PDB entry 6S6U | electron microscopy, 3.50 A resolution | chains A and D of the 10 polymer chains in the assembly

# Chain A (and D)
Protein: Glutamate synthase [NADPH] large chain
Organism: Azospirillum brasilense
Notes: EC 1.4.1.13; chain D of this document is another copy of the same molecule, construct and numbering; everything in this record applies to it too
UniProt: Q05755 (GLTB_AZOBR); residues -35 to 1479 here correspond to UniProt positions 1-1515 (UniProt number = residue number + 36)
Amino-acid sequence (1515 residues; row label = number of the first residue in the row; numbers below 1 keep their minus sign (Met-35 is residue -35)):
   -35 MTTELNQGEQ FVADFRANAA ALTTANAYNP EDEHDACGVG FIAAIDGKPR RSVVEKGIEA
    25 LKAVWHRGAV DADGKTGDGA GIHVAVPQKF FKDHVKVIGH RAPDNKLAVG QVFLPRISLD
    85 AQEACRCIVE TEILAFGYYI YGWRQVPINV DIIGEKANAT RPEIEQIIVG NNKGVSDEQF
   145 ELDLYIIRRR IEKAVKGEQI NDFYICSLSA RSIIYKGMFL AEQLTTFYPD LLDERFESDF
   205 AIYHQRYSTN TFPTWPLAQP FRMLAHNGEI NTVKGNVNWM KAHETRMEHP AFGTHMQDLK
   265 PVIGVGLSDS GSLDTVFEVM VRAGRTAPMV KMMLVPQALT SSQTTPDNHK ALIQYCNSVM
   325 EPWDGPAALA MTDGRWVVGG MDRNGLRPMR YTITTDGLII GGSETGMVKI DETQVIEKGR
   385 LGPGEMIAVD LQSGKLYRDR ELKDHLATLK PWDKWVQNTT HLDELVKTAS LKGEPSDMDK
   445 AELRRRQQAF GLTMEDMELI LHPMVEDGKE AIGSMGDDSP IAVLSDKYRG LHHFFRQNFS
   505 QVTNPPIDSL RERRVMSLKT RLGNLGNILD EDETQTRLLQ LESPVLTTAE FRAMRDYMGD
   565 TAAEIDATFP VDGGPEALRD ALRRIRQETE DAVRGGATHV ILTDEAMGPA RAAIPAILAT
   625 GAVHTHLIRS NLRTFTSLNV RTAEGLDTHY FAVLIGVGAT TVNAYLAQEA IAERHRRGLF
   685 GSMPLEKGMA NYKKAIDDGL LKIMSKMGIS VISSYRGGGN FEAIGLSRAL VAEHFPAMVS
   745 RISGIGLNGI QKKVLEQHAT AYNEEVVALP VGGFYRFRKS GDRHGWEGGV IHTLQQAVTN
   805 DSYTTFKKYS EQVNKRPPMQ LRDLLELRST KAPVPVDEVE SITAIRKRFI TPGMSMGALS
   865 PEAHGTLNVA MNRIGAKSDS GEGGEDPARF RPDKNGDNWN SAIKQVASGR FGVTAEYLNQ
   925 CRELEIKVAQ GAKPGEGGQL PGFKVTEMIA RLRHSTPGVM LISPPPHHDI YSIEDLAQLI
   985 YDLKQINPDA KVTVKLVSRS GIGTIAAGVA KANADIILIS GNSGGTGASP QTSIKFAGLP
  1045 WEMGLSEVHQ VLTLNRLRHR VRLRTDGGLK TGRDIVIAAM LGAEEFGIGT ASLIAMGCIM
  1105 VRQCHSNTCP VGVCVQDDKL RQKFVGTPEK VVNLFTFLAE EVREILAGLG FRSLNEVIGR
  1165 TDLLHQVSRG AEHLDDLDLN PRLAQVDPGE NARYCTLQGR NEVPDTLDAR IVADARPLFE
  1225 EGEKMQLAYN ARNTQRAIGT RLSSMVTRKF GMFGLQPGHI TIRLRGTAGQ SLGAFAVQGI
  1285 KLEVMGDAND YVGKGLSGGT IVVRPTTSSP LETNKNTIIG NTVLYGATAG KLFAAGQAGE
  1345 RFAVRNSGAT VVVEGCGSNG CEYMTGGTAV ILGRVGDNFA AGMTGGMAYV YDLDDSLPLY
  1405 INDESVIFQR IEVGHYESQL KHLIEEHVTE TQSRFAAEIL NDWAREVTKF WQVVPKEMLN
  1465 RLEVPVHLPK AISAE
Unresolved in the structure: -35 to 0, 1473-1479
Metal / ion sites: 3Fe-4S cluster Fe: Cys1102, Cys1108, Cys1113
Residues lining bound ligands:
  - 3Fe-4S cluster (F3S): Met479, Cys1102, Ile1103, Met1104, Val1105, Arg1106, Gln1107, Cys1108, Cys1113, Val1115, Val1117, Cys1118
  - FMN (flavin mononucleotide): Met479, Pro856, Gly857, Met858, Ser859, Ala862, Leu863, Glu886, Gln909, Lys931, Gln934, Lys999, Ser1024, Ser1027, Gly1028, Gly1029, Thr1030, Gly1031, Asp1070, Gly1071, Gly1072, Leu1073, Ile1092, Gly1093, Thr1094, Ala1095, Leu1097, Cys1118

# Chain A / chain D interface
Residue-residue contacts - 45 pairs, chain A then chain D:
  Ile62(A) - Gln1170(D)
  Ile62(A) - Val1171(D)
  Ile62(A) - Ser1172(D)  hydrogen bond (backbone-backbone)
  Arg80(A) - Leu1058(D)
  Ile81(A) - Phe216(D)  hydrophobic
  Ile81(A) - Leu1058(D)
  Leu83(A) - Gln1054(D)
  Leu83(A) - Val1055(D)  hydrophobic
  Glu87(A) - Arg732(D)  salt bridge
  Glu87(A) - Ser744(D)
  Glu87(A) - Arg745(D)
  Arg90(A) - Asn1184(D)
  Cys91(A) - Arg732(D)
  Glu94(A) - Arg732(D)  salt bridge
  Glu94(A) - Ser747(D)
  Glu94(A) - Asp1182(D)
  Thr95(A) - Ala733(D)
  Gln109(A) - Ala1188(D)
  Gln109(A) - Gln1189(D)  hydrogen bond (side chain-backbone)
  Val114(A) - Asp1191(D)
  Glu129(A) - Asn1184(D)
  Lys160(A) - Gln163(D)
  Gln163(A) - Lys160(D)
  Gln163(A) - Val269(D)
  Asn165(A) - Asn165(D)
  Val269(A) - Gln163(D)
  Arg732(A) - Glu87(D)  salt bridge
  Arg732(A) - Cys91(D)
  Arg732(A) - Glu94(D)  salt bridge
  Ala733(A) - Thr95(D)
  Ser744(A) - Glu87(D)
  Arg745(A) - Glu87(D)
  Ser747(A) - Glu94(D)
  Gln1054(A) - Leu83(D)
  Val1055(A) - Leu83(D)  hydrophobic
  Leu1058(A) - Arg80(D)
  Leu1058(A) - Ile81(D)
  Gln1170(A) - Ile62(D)
  Val1171(A) - Ile62(D)
  Ser1172(A) - Ile62(D)  hydrogen bond (backbone-backbone)
  Asn1184(A) - Gln109(D)
  Asn1184(A) - Glu129(D)
  Ala1188(A) - Gln109(D)
  Gln1189(A) - Gln109(D)  hydrogen bond (backbone-side chain)
  Asp1191(A) - Val114(D)
Also at the interface, not in a pair above, chain A (40 interface residues in all): His64, Leu98, Trp107, Phe216, Ala736, Val743, Asp1182, Pro1185, Leu1187
Also at the interface, not in a pair above, chain D (39 interface residues in all): Gly63, Arg90, Leu98, Trp107, Val743, Pro1185, Leu1187

# Overview
40 residues of chain A face 39 of chain D across their interface, with 4 hydrogen bonds and 4 salt bridges.
Among the polar pairs are Glu87(A)-Arg732(D), Glu94(A)-Arg732(D) and Gln109(A)-Gln1189(D). Ligands of chain A:
flavin mononucleotide and 3Fe-4S cluster.
Chain A and chain D are both Glutamate synthase [NADPH] large chain (Azospirillum brasilense); the structure,
Structure of Azospirillum brasilense Glutamate Synthase in a6b4 oligomeric state, was determined by electron
microscopy (same publication as 6S6S, 6S6T and 6S6X).
